4V58 - chains B and E of the 12 polymer chains in the assembly; structure by X-ray diffraction, 3.10 A resolution.

[Chain B (and E)]
Protein: Fatty acid synthase alpha subunits
From: Thermomyces lanuginosus
Notes: chain E of this document is another copy of the same molecule, construct and numbering; everything in this record applies to it too
Amino-acid sequence (1878 residues; row label = number of the first residue in the row):
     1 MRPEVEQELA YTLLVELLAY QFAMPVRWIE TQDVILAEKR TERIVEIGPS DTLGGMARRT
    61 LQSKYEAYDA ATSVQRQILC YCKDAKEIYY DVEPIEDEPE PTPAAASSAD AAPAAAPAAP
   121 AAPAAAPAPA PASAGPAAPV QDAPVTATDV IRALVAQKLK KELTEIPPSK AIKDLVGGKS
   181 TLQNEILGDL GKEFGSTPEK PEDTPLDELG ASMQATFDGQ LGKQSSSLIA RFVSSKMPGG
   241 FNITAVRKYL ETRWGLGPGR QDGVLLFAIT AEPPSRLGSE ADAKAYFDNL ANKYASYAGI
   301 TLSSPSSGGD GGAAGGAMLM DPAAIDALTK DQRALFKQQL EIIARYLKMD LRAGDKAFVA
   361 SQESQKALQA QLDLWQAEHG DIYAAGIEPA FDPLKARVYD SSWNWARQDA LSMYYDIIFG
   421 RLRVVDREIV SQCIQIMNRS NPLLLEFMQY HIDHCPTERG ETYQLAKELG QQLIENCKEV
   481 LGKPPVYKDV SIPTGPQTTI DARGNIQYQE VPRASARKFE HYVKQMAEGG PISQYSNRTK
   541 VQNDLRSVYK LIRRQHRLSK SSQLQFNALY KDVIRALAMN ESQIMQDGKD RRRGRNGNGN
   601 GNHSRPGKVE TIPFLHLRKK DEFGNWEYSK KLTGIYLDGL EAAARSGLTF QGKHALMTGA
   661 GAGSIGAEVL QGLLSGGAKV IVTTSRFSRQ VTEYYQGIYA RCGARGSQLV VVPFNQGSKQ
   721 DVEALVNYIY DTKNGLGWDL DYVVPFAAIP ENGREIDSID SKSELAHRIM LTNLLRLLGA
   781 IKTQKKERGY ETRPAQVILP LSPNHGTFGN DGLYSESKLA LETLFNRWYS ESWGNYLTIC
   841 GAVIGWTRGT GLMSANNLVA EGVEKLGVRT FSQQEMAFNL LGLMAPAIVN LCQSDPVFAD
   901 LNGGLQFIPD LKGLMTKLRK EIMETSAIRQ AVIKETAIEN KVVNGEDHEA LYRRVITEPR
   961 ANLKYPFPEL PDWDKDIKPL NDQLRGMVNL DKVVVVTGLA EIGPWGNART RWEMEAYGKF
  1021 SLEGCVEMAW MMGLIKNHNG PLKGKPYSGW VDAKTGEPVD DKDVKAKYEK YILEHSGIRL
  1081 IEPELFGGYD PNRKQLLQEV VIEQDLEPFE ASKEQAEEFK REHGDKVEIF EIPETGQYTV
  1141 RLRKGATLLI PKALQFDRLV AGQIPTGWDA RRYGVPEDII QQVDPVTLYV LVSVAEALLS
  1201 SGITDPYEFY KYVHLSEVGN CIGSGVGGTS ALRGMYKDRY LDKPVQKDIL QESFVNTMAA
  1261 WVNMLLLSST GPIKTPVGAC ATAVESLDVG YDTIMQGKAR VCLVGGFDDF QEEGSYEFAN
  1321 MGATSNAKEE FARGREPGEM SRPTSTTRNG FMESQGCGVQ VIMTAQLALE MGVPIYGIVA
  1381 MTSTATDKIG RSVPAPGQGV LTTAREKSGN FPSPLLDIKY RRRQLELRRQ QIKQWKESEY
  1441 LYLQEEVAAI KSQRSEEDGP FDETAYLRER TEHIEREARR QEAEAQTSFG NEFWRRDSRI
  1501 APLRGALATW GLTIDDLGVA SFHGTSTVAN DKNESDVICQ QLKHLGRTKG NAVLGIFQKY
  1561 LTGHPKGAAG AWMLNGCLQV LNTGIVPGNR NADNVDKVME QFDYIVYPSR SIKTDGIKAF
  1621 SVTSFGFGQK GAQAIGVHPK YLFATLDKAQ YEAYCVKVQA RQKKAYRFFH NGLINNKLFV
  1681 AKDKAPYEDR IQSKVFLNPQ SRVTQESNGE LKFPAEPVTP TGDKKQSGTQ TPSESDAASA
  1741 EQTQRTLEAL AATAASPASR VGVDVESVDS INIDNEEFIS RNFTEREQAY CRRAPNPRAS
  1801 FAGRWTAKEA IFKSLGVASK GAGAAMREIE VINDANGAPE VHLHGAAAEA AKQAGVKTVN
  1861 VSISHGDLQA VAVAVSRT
Not modelled in the structure: 95-324, 587-607, 1716-1878 (chain E: 95-324, 579-607, 1716-1878)

[Interface between chain B and chain E]
Contacting residue pairs (190):
  F336(B) - I343(E)
  F336(B) - Y346(E)  hydrophobic
  Q338(B) - Q1104(E)
  L340(B) - L340(E)  hydrophobic
  L340(B) - L347(E)  hydrophobic
  L340(B) - M349(E)  hydrophobic
  I343(B) - F336(E)
  I343(B) - L340(E)  hydrophobic
  Y346(B) - F336(E)  hydrophobic
  L347(B) - L340(E)  hydrophobic
  M349(B) - L340(E)  hydrophobic
  G354(B) - G354(E)
  G354(B) - D355(E)
  D355(B) - G354(E)
  A357(B) - F358(E)
  F358(B) - A357(E)
  F358(B) - F358(E)
  S361(B) - S361(E)  hydrogen bond
  S361(B) - Q362(E)
  S361(B) - Q365(E)
  Q362(B) - S361(E)
  S364(B) - Q365(E)
  Q365(B) - S361(E)
  Q365(B) - S364(E)
  Q365(B) - Q365(E)
  Q365(B) - L368(E)
  L368(B) - L368(E)  hydrophobic
  L368(B) - Q369(E)
  Q369(B) - L368(E)
  Q371(B) - L372(E)
  Q371(B) - Q376(E)
  L372(B) - Q371(E)
  L372(B) - L372(E)
  L374(B) - E388(E)
  L374(B) - P389(E)
  W375(B) - W375(E)  hydrophobic
  W375(B) - Q376(E)
  W375(B) - H379(E)
  W375(B) - A384(E)  hydrophobic
  Q376(B) - Q371(E)
  Q376(B) - W375(E)
  A377(B) - Q720(E)
  E378(B) - I387(E)
  E378(B) - G717(E)
  E378(B) - S718(E)  hydrogen bond
  E378(B) - K719(E)  hydrogen bond (side chain-backbone)
  E378(B) - Q720(E)  hydrogen bond
  E378(B) - R768(E)  salt bridge
  H379(B) - W375(E)
  H379(B) - H379(E)
  H379(B) - Y383(E)  hydrogen bond
  H379(B) - I387(E)
  H379(B) - K719(E)
  Y383(B) - W375(E)  hydrophobic
  Y383(B) - H379(E)  hydrogen bond
  A384(B) - W375(E)  hydrophobic
  I387(B) - E378(E)
  I387(B) - H379(E)
  E388(B) - L374(E)
  P389(B) - L374(E)
  R538(B) - E627(E)  salt bridge
  V541(B) - A576(E)  hydrophobic
  V541(B) - L577(E)  hydrophobic
  D544(B) - D572(E)
  D544(B) - V573(E)
  L545(B) - V573(E)  hydrophobic
  V548(B) - F566(E)  hydrophobic
  V548(B) - L569(E)  hydrophobic
  L551(B) - S562(E)
  L551(B) - Q565(E)
  L551(B) - F566(E)
  I552(B) - I552(E)  hydrophobic
  I552(B) - F566(E)  hydrophobic
  Q555(B) - S562(E)  hydrogen bond
  R557(B) - R557(E)  hydrogen bond (side chain-backbone)
  R557(B) - L558(E)
  R557(B) - S559(E)
  R557(B) - S562(E)
  L558(B) - I552(E)  hydrophobic
  L558(B) - Q555(E)
  L558(B) - L558(E)  hydrophobic
  S559(B) - Q555(E)  hydrogen bond (backbone-side chain)
  S562(B) - L551(E)
  S562(B) - Q555(E)  hydrogen bond
  Q565(B) - L551(E)
  F566(B) - V548(E)  hydrophobic
  L569(B) - D544(E)
  L569(B) - V548(E)  hydrophobic
  D572(B) - S536(E)
  D572(B) - D544(E)
  R575(B) - I532(E)  hydrogen bond (side chain-backbone)
  R575(B) - Q534(E)
  A576(B) - S536(E)
  M579(B) - S533(E)
  M579(B) - Q534(E)
  M579(B) - I612(E)  hydrophobic
  M579(B) - Y628(E)
  M579(B) - F907(E)  hydrophobic
  N580(B) - Y535(E)
  N580(B) - Y628(E)
  E581(B) - E627(E)
  Q583(B) - Y535(E)  hydrogen bond
  Q583(B) - N537(E)
  Q583(B) - R538(E)
  Q583(B) - E610(E)
  I584(B) - S536(E)
  I584(B) - R538(E)  hydrogen bond (backbone-side chain)
  I584(B) - L577(E)
  M585(B) - R538(E)
  M585(B) - L577(E)  hydrophobic
  Q586(B) - R538(E)  hydrogen bond (backbone-side chain)
  K608(B) - D572(E)  salt bridge
  F623(B) - F907(E)  hydrophobic
  G717(B) - E378(E)
  S718(B) - E378(E)  hydrogen bond
  K719(B) - A377(E)
  K719(B) - E378(E)  hydrogen bond (backbone-side chain)
  K719(B) - H379(E)
  Q720(B) - A377(E)
  Q720(B) - E378(E)  hydrogen bond
  E755(B) - E831(E)
  E755(B) - S832(E)  hydrogen bond
  I756(B) - G779(E)
  I756(B) - R827(E)
  I756(B) - E831(E)
  I756(B) - W833(E)
  D757(B) - K782(E)  salt bridge
  D757(B) - T783(E)
  I759(B) - R776(E)  hydrogen bond (backbone-side chain)
  E764(B) - R768(E)  salt bridge
  E764(B) - R776(E)  salt bridge
  H767(B) - H767(E)
  H767(B) - L771(E)
  R768(B) - E378(E)  salt bridge
  R768(B) - E764(E)  salt bridge
  L771(B) - H767(E)
  L775(B) - L813(E)  hydrophobic
  R776(B) - I759(E)  hydrogen bond (side chain-backbone)
  R776(B) - D760(E)
  R776(B) - E764(E)  salt bridge
  G779(B) - I756(E)
  K782(B) - D757(E)  salt bridge
  T783(B) - D757(E)
  H805(B) - T823(E)
  H805(B) - N826(E)
  G806(B) - N826(E)
  G806(B) - R827(E)  hydrogen bond (backbone-backbone)
  G806(B) - S830(E)  hydrogen bond (backbone-side chain)
  T807(B) - N826(E)
  T807(B) - S830(E)
  F808(B) - S830(E)  hydrogen bond (backbone-side chain)
  G809(B) - S830(E)
  N810(B) - E831(E)  hydrogen bond (backbone-side chain)
  D811(B) - R827(E)
  G812(B) - R827(E)
  L813(B) - T772(E)
  L813(B) - L775(E)  hydrophobic
  L813(B) - R827(E)
  S815(B) - R827(E)
  E816(B) - A820(E)
  E816(B) - T823(E)  hydrogen bond
  E816(B) - R827(E)  salt bridge
  L819(B) - L819(E)
  L819(B) - A820(E)  hydrophobic
  L819(B) - T823(E)
  A820(B) - E816(E)
  A820(B) - L819(E)  hydrophobic
  T823(B) - E816(E)  hydrogen bond
  T823(B) - L819(E)
  N826(B) - H805(E)
  N826(B) - G806(E)
  N826(B) - T807(E)
  R827(B) - I756(E)
  R827(B) - G806(E)  hydrogen bond (backbone-backbone)
  R827(B) - D811(E)
  R827(B) - G812(E)
  R827(B) - L813(E)
  R827(B) - S815(E)
  R827(B) - E816(E)  salt bridge
  S830(B) - G806(E)  hydrogen bond (side chain-backbone)
  S830(B) - T807(E)
  S830(B) - F808(E)
  S830(B) - G809(E)
  E831(B) - E755(E)
  E831(B) - I756(E)
  E831(B) - N810(E)  hydrogen bond (side chain-backbone)
  S832(B) - E755(E)  hydrogen bond
  W833(B) - I756(E)
  F907(B) - F623(E)  hydrophobic
  Q1104(B) - Q338(E)
Interface residues without a listed pair, chain B (110 interface residues in all): Q332, R333, K337, Q339, A344, G380, N537, S547, V573, L577, R754, D760, T772, L778
Interface residues without a listed pair, chain E (113 interface residues in all): Q332, R333, K337, Q339, A344, G380, K540, V541, S547, A578, K630, R754, L778, Y814

[Overview]
110 residues of chain B face 113 of chain E across their interface; the contacts include 30 hydrogen bonds and
12 salt bridges. Polar contacts include E378(B)-R768(E), R538(B)-E627(E) and K608(B)-D572(E).
Both chains are Fatty acid synthase alpha subunits (Thermomyces lanuginosus). Entry 4V58 (Crystal structure of
fatty acid synthase from thermomyces lanuginosus at 3.1 angstrom resolution) was determined by X-ray
diffraction.
